PDB entry 8SE9 | electron microscopy, 3.20 A resolution | chains A and D of the 4 polymer chains in the assembly

# Chain A
Molecule: Ubiquitin-like modifier-activating enzyme 7
From: Homo sapiens
UniProt: P41226 (UBA7_HUMAN); residues 1-1012 here = UniProt positions 1-1012
Chain sequence (1012 residues; each row starts with the number of its first residue):
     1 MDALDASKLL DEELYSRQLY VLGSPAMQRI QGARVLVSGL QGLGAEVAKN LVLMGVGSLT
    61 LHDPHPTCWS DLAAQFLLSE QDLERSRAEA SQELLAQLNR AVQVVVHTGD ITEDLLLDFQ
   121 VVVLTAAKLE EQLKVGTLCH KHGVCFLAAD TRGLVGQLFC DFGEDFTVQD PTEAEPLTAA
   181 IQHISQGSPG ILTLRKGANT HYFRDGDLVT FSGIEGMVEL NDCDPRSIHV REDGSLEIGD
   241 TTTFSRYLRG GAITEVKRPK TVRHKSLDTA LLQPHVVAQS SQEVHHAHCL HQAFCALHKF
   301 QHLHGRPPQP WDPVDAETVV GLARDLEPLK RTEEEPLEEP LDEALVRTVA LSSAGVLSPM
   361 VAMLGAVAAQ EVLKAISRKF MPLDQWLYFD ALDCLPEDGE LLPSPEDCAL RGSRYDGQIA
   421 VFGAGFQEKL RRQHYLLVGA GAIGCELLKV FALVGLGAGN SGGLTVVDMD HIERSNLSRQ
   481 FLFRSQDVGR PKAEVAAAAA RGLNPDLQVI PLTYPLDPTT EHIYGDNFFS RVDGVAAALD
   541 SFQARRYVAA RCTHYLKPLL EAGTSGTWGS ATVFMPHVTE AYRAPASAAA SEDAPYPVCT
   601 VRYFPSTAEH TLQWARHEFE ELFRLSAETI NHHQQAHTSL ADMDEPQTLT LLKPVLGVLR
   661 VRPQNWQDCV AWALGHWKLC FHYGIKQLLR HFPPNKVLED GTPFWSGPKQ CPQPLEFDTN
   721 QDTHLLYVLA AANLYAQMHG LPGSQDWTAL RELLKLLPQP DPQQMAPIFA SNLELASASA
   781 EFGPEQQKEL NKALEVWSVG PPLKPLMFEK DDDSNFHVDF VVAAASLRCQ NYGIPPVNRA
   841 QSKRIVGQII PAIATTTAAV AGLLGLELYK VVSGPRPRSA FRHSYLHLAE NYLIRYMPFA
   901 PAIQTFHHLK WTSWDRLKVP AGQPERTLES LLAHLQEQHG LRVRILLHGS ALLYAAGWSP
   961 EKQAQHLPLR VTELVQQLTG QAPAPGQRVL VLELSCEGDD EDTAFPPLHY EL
Unresolved in the structure: 1-23
Small-molecule neighbours: adenosine monophosphate (AMP): Val-438, Gly-439, Ala-440, Gly-441, Ala-442, Val-467, Asp-468, Met-469, Asp-470, Lys-492, Pro-515, Leu-516, Ala-538, Leu-539, Asp-540, Ala-544
Swiss-Prot annotation at these positions:
  - active site: Cys-599 (Glycyl thioester intermediate)
  - modified residue: Ser-266 (Phosphoserine)
  - natural variant: Glu-397 to Leu-1012 (deletion: Found in a small consanguineous family with learning disability; uncertain significance)
From the paper describing this entry:
  - catalytic residues: Cys-599 (citing earlier work)
  - catalytic residues: Arg-479 (by similarity / conservation)
  - mutagenesis - D468R: decreased catalytic activity on ISG15
  - specificity-determining residues: Ile-894, Tyr-896, Phe-899 (by similarity / conservation)
  - mutagenesis - R602D, H691D, D999R/E1001K: decreased catalytic activity with Ubiquitin/ISG15-conjugating enzyme E2 L6
  - specificity-determining residues: Ser-995, Asp-999 (proposed by the authors, not directly observed)
  - mutagenesis - K492A: decreased catalytic activity with Ubiquitin-like protein ISG15 (chain D)

# Chain D
Molecule: Ubiquitin-like protein ISG15
From: Homo sapiens
Notes: engineered mutation(s): C78S
UniProt: P05161 (ISG15_HUMAN); numbering as in UniProt (aligned over 1-157)
Chain sequence (157 residues; each row starts with the number of its first residue):
     1 MGWDLTVKML AGNEFQVSLS SSMSVSELKA QITQKIGVHA FQQRLAVHPS GVALQDRVPL
    61 ASQGLGPGST VLLVVDKCDE PLSILVRNNK GRSSTYEVRL TQTVAHLKQQ VSGLEGVQDD
   121 LFWLTFEGKP LEDQLPLGEY GLKPLSTVFM NLRLRGG
Unresolved in the structure: 1-81
Swiss-Prot annotation at these positions:
  - region: Arg-153 to Gly-157 (Involved in the ligation of specific target proteins)
  - motif: Leu-152 to Gly-157 (LRLRGG)
  - site: Arg-153 (Interacts with activating enzyme)
  - modified residue: Cys-78 (S-nitrosocysteine)
  - cross-link: Gly-157 (Glycyl lysine isopeptide (Gly-Lys) (interchain with K-? in acceptor proteins))
  - mutagenesis: Arg-44 (R44A: Does not affect ISG15 signaling, interaction with ITGAL or activation of SRC family tyrosine kinases), Ser-83 (S83A: Does not affect ISG15 signaling, interaction with ITGAL or activation of SRC family tyrosine kinases), Tyr-96 (Y96L: Reduces ISG15 signaling. Strongly reduces ISG15 signaling and abolishes interaction with ITGAL and activation of SRC family tyrosine kinases; when associated with D-102), Arg-99 (R99A: Strongly reduces ISG15 signaling and abolishes interaction with ITGAL), Thr-101 (T101A: Strongly reduces ISG15 signaling and abolishes interaction with ITGAL and activation of SRC family tyrosine kinases), Gln-102 (Q102D: Reduces ISG15 signaling. Strongly reduces ISG15 signaling and abolishes interaction with ITGAL and activation of SRC family tyrosine kinases; when associated with L-96), Thr-103 (T103A: Strongly reduces ISG15 signaling and abolishes interaction with ITGAL)
From the paper describing this entry:
  - mutagenesis - N89A, N89A/T125A/N151A, R92E, Q118A/D120K/R153D, T125A, N151A: decreased catalytic activity with Ubiquitin-like modifier-activating enzyme 7 (chain A)
  - specificity-determining residues: Trp-123, Pro-130 (by similarity / conservation)

# Chain A / chain D interface
Pairs across the interface - 14 pairs, chain A then chain D:
  Thr-519(A) / Glu-127(D)
  Thr-519(A) / Gly-128(D)
  Thr-519(A) / Phe-149(D)
  Thr-520(A) / Glu-127(D)
  Tyr-596(A) / Arg-155(D)  hydrogen bond (backbone-side chain)
  Pro-597(A) / Arg-155(D)
  Val-598(A) / Arg-155(D)
  Leu-625(A) / Leu-154(D)  hydrophobic
  Glu-628(A) / Asp-120(D)
  Glu-628(A) / Trp-123(D)
  His-633(A) / Asp-120(D)  salt bridge
  Pro-805(A) / Gln-134(D)
  Thr-979(A) / Arg-92(D)
  Gly-980(A) / Arg-92(D)
Other interface residues (no listed pair), chain A (20 interface residues in all): Met-469, Tyr-514, Pro-515, His-522, Pro-595, His-617, Glu-620, Met-807, Leu-978
Other interface residues (no listed pair), chain D (11 interface residues in all): Glu-132, Thr-147

# Summary
20 residues of chain A face 11 of chain D across their interface, with 1 hydrogen bond and 1 salt bridge.
Among the polar pairs are His-633(A)/Asp-120(D) and Tyr-596(A)/Arg-155(D). From the paper: catalytic residues
Cys-599(A) and Arg-479(A); N89A, N89A/T125A/N151A and R92E of chain D, among others, reduce catalytic activity
with Ubiquitin-like modifier-activating enzyme 7 (chain A); 11 substitutions were tested in all.
Chain A is Ubiquitin-like modifier-activating enzyme 7 and chain D is Ubiquitin-like protein ISG15, both from
Homo sapiens; the structure, Cryo-EM structure of a double loaded human UBA7-UBE2L6-ISG15 thioester mimetic
complex (Form 2), was determined by electron microscopy, deposited together with 8SEA, 8SEB and 8SV8.
